PDB entry 6SPC | electron microscopy, 2.95 A resolution | chains a and o of the 21 polymer chains in the assembly

== Chain a ==
Molecule: 16S rRNA
From: Pseudomonas aeruginosa
Sequence (1519 nucleotides; each row starts with the number of its first residue; note: 6 numbers in that range are skipped by the numbering (no residue carries them; nothing is unmodelled there)):
     2 A
     7 AAGAGUUUGAUCAUGGCUCAGAUUGAACGCUGGCGGCAGGCCUAACA
    55 AUGCAAGUC
    65 AGCGGAUAAAGGGAGCUUGCUCCUGGAUUCAGCGGCAGACGGGUGAGUAA
   115 UGCCUAGGAAUCUGCCUGGUAGUGGGGGAUAACGUCCGGAAACGGGCGCU
   165 AAUACCGCAUACGUCCUGAGGGAGAAAGUGGGGGAUCUUCGGACCUCACG
   215 CUAUCAGAUGAGCCUAGGUCGGAUUAGCUAGUUGGUGGGGUAAAGGCCUA
   265 CCAAGGCGACGAUCCGUAACUGGUCUGAGAGGAUGAUCAGUCACACUGGA
   315 ACUGAGACACGGUCCAGACUCCUACGGGAGGCAGCAGUGGGGAAUAUUGG
   365 ACAAUGGGCGAAAGCCUGAUCCAGCCAUGCCGCGUGUGUGAAGAAGGUCU
   415 UCGGAUUGUAAAGCACUUUAAGUUGGGAGGAAGGGCAGUAAGUUAAUACC
   465 UUGCUGUUUUGACGUUACCAACAGAAUAAGCACCGGCUAACUUCGUGCCA
   515 GCAGCCGCGGUAAUACGAAGGGUGCAAGCGUUAAUCGGAAUUACUGGGCG
   565 UAAAGCGCGCGUAGGUGGUUCAGCAAGUUGGAUGUGAAAUCCCCGGGCUC
   615 AACCUGGGAACUGCAUCCAAAACUACUGAGCUAGAGUACGGUAGAGGGUG
   665 GUGGAAUUUCCUGUGUAGCGGUGAAAUGCGUAGAUAUAGGAAGGAACACC
   715 AGUGGCGAAGGCGACCACCUGGACUGAUACUGACACUGAGGUGCGAAAGC
   765 GUGGGGAGCAAACAGGAUUAGAUACCCUGGUAGUCCACGCCGUAAACGAU
   815 GUCGACUAGCCGUUGGGAUCCUUGAGAUCUUAGUGGCGCAGCUAACGCGA
   865 UAAGUCGACCGCCUGGGGAGUACGGCCGCAAGGUUAAAACUCAAAUGAAU
   915 UGACGGGGGCCCGCACAAGCGGUGGAGCAUGUGGUUUAAUUCGAAGCAAC
   965 GCGAAGAACCUUACCUGGCCUUGACAUGCUGAGAACUUUCCAGAGAUGGA
  1015 UUGGUGCCUUCGGGAACUCAGACACAGGUGCUGCAUGGCUGUCGUCAGCU
  1065 CGUGUCGUGAGAUGUUGGGUUAAGUCCCGUAACGAGCGCAACCCUUGUCC
  1115 UUAGUUACCAGCACCUCGGGUGGGCACUCUAAGGAGACUGCCGGUGACAA
  1165 ACCGGAGGAAGGUGGGGAUGACGUCAAGUCAUCAUGGCCCUUACGGCCAG
  1215 GGCUACACACGUGCUACAAUGGUCGGUACAAAGGGUUGCCAAGCCGCGAG
  1265 GUGGAGCUAAUCCCAUAAAACCGAUCGUAGUCCGGAUCGCAGUCUGCAAC
  1315 UCGACUGCGUGAAGUCGGAAUCGCUAGUAAUCGUGAAUCAGAAUGUCACG
  1365 GUGAAUACGUUCCCGGGCCUUGUACACACCGCCCGUCACACCAUGGGAGU
  1415 GGGUUGCUCCAGAAGUAGCUAGUCUAACCGCAAGGGGGACGGUUACCACG
  1465 GAGUGAUUCAUGACUGGGGUGAAGUCGUAACAAGGUAGCCGUAGGGGAAC
  1515 CUGCGGCUGGAU
Construct notes: conflict A2, A72 (G2309540 in 1359201046), A101 (G2309511 in 1359201046)
Reported in the primary citation:
  - conformationally variable residues (side-chain flip): A1486, A1487

== Chain o ==
Protein: 30S ribosomal protein S15
From: Pseudomonas aeruginosa
UniProt: A0A071L3R7 (A0A071L3R7_PSEAI); numbering as in UniProt (aligned over 2-88)
Amino-acid sequence (87 residues; row label = number of the first residue in the row):
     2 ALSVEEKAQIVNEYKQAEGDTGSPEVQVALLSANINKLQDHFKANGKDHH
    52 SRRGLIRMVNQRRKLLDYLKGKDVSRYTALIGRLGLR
Not modelled in the structure: 2

== Chain a / chain o interface ==
Contacting residue pairs (64):
  G573(a) - Arg54(o)  hydrogen bond to the sugar
  C574(a) - Asn61(o)  hydrogen bond to the sugar
  G575(a) - Asn61(o)  phosphate contact
  G575(a) - Lys65(o)  salt bridge to the phosphate
  G650(a) - Gly23(o)  base contact
  G650(a) - Gln28(o)  hydrogen bond to the sugar
  G650(a) - Gln62(o)  sugar contact
  U651(a) - Thr22(o)  hydrogen bond to the sugar
  U651(a) - Gln28(o)  hydrogen bond to the sugar
  U651(a) - Leu31(o)  sugar contact
  A652(a) - Lys8(o)  salt bridge to the phosphate
  A652(a) - Thr22(o)  sugar contact
  A652(a) - Leu31(o)  sugar contact
  C653(a) - Lys8(o)  salt bridge to the phosphate
  G654(a) - Val5(o)  phosphate contact
  G660(a) - His51(o)  sugar contact
  G660(a) - Ser52(o)  hydrogen bond to the base
  G661(a) - His42(o)  base contact
  G661(a) - Asp49(o)  hydrogen bond to the sugar
  G661(a) - His50(o)  sugar contact
  G661(a) - His51(o)  sugar contact
  G662(a) - Asn46(o)  hydrogen bond to the sugar
  G662(a) - Lys48(o)  sugar contact
  G662(a) - Asp49(o)  sugar contact
  U663(a) - Asn46(o)  sugar contact
  U663(a) - Lys48(o)  salt bridge to the phosphate
  G721(a) - His51(o)  sugar contact
  A722(a) - Arg54(o)  salt bridge to the phosphate
  A723(a) - His51(o)  base contact
  G724(a) - His51(o)  hydrogen bond to the base
  C733(a) - His42(o)  hydrogen bond to the base
  C733(a) - Asn46(o)  base contact
  U734(a) - Lys38(o)  salt bridge to the phosphate
  U734(a) - Leu39(o)  phosphate contact
  U734(a) - His42(o)  hydrogen bond to the sugar
  U734(a) - Ser52(o)  hydrogen bond to the sugar
  G735(a) - Leu3(o)  phosphate contact
  G735(a) - Leu39(o)  phosphate contact
  G735(a) - His51(o)  sugar contact
  G735(a) - Ser52(o)  hydrogen bond to the sugar
  G735(a) - Gly55(o)  sugar contact
  G736(a) - Gly55(o)  phosphate contact
  G736(a) - Arg58(o)  phosphate contact
  G736(a) - Met59(o)  phosphate contact
  A737(a) - Arg58(o)  salt bridge to the phosphate
  A743(a) - Gly20(o)  sugar contact
  C744(a) - Gly20(o)  sugar contact
  C744(a) - Asp21(o)  hydrogen bond to the sugar
  C744(a) - Thr22(o)  hydrogen bond to the sugar
  C744(a) - Gly23(o)  hydrogen bond to the sugar
  U745(a) - Gly23(o)  sugar contact
  U745(a) - Ser24(o)  hydrogen bond to the sugar
  U745(a) - Pro25(o)  sugar contact
  G746(a) - Tyr69(o)  sugar contact
  G746(a) - Lys73(o)  sugar contact
  A747(a) - Tyr69(o)  phosphate contact
  C748(a) - Lys65(o)  sugar contact
  C748(a) - Tyr69(o)  sugar contact
  A749(a) - Lys65(o)  phosphate contact
  C750(a) - Lys65(o)  salt bridge to the phosphate
  C758(a) - His50(o)  sugar contact
  G759(a) - His50(o)  phosphate contact
  A801(a) - Lys48(o)  salt bridge to the phosphate
  C802(a) - Lys48(o)  phosphate contact
Also at the interface, not in a pair above, chain o (32 interface residues in all): Asn35, Ile57, Leu66

== In short ==
33 residues of chain a and 32 residues of chain o are in contact; the contacts include 17 hydrogen bonds and 9
salt bridges. Polar pairs include G660(a)-Ser52(o), G724(a)-His51(o) and C733(a)-His42(o). The paper reports
conformational variability at A1486(a) and A1487(a).
Chain a is 16S rRNA and chain o is 30S ribosomal protein S15, both from Pseudomonas aeruginosa; the structure,
Pseudomonas aeruginosa 30s ribosome from an aminoglycoside resistant clinical isolate, was determined by
electron microscopy together with 6SPE from the same study.
